Entry 8OM3 (electron microscopy, 2.87 A resolution); this record covers chains V and r of the 35 polymer chains in the assembly.

[Chain V]
Molecule: 37S ribosomal protein PET123, mitochondrial
Organism: Saccharomyces cerevisiae
Reference sequence: P17558 (RTPT_YEAST); residue numbers follow UniProt; this construct covers 1-318
Amino-acid sequence (318 residues; numbered 1 to 318; the number before each row is that of its first residue):
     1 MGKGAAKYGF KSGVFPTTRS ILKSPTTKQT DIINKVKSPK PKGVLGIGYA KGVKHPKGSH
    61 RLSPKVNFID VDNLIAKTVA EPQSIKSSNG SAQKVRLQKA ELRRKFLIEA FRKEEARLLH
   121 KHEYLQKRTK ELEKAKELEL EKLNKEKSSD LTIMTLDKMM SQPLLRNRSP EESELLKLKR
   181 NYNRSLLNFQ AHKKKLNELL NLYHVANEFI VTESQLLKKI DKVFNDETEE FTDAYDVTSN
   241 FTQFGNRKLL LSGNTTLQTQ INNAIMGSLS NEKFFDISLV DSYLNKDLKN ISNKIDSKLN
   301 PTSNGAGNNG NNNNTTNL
Not modelled in the structure: 1, 240-252, 301-318

[Chain r]
Molecule: 15S mitochondrial rRNA
Organism: Saccharomyces cerevisiae
Sequence (1647 nucleotides; numbered 1 to 1649; 2 numbers in that range are skipped by the numbering (no residue carries them; nothing is unmodelled there); the number before each row is that of its first residue):
     1 GUAAAAAAUU UAUAAGAAUA UGAUGUUGGU UCAGAUUAAG CGCUAAAUAA GGACAUGACA
    61 CAUGCGAAUC AUACGUUUAU UAUUGAUAAG AUAAUAAAUA UGUGGUGUAA ACGUGAGUAA
   121 UUUUAUUAGG AAUUAAUGAA CUAUAGAAUA AGCUAAAUAC UUAAUAUAUU AUUAUAUAAA
   181 AAUAAUUUAU AUAAUAAAAA GGAUAUAUAU AUAAUAUAUA UUUAUCUAUA GUCAAGCCAA
   241 UAAUGGUUUA GGUAGUAGGU UUAUUAAGAG UUAAACCUAG CCAACGAUCC AUAAUCGAUA
   301 AUGAAAGUUA GAACGAUCAC GUUGACUCUG AAAUAUAGUC AAUAUCUAUA AGAUACAGCA
   361 GUGAGGAAUA UUGGACAAUG AUCGAAAGAU UGAUCCAGUU ACUUAUUAGG AUGAUAUAUA
   421 AAAAUAUUUU AUUUUAUUUA UAAAUAUUAA AUAUUUAUAA UAAUAAUAAU AAUAAUAUAU
   481 AUAUAUAAAU UGAUUAAAAA UAAAAUCCAU AAAUAAUUAA AAUAAUGAUA UUAAUUACCA
   541 UAUAUAUUUU UAUAUGGAUA UAUAUAUUAA UAAUAAUAUU AAUUUUAUUA UUAUUAAUAA
   601 UAUAUUUUAA UAGUCCUGAC UAAUAUUUGU GCCAGCAGUC GCGGUAACAC AAAGAGGGCG
   661 AGCGUUAAUC AUAAUGGUUU AAAGGAUCCG UAGAAUGAAU UAUAUAUUAU AAUUUAGAGU
   721 UAAUAAAAU
   731 UAAUUAAAGA AUUAUAAUAG UAAAGAUGAA AUAAUAAUAA UAAUUAUAAG ACUAAUAUAU
   791 GUGAAAAUAU UAAUUAAAUA UUAACUGACA UUGAGGGAUU AAAACUAGAG UAGCGAAACG
   851 GAUUCGAUAC CCGUGUAGUU CUAGUAGUAA ACUAUGAAUA CAAUUAUUUA UA
   904 UAUAUAUUAU AUAUAAAUAA UAAAUGAAAA UGAAAGUAUU CCACCUGAAG AGUACGUUAG
   964 CAAUAAUGAA ACUCAAAACA AUAGACGGUU ACAGACUUAA GCAGUGGAGC AUGUUAUUUA
  1024 AUUCGAUAAU CCACGACUAA CCUUACCAUA UUUUGAAUAU UAUAAUAAUU AUUAUAAUUA
  1084 UUAUAUUACA GGCGUUACAU UGUUGUCUUU AGUUCGUGCU GCAAAGUUUU AGAUUAAGUU
  1144 CAUAAACGAA CAAAACUCCA UAUAUAUAAU UUUAAUUAUA UAUAAUUUUA UAUUAUUUAU
  1204 UAAUAUAAAG AAAGGAAUUA AGACAAAUCA UAAUGAUCCU UAUAAUAUGG GUAAUAGACG
  1264 UGCUAUAAUA AAAUGAUAAU AAAAUUAUAU AAAAUAUAUU UAAUUAUAUU UAAUUAAUAA
  1324 UAUAAAACAU UUUAAUUUUU AAUAUAUUUU UUUAUUAUAU AUUAAUAUGA AUUAUAAUCU
  1384 GAAAUUCGAU UAUAUGAAAA AAGAAUUGCU AGUAAUACGU AAAUUAGUAU GUUACGGUGA
  1444 AUAUUCUAAC UGUUUCGCAC UAAUCACUCA UCACGCGUUG AAACAUAUUA UUAUCUUAUU
  1504 AUUUAUAUAA UAUUUUUUAA UAAAUAUUAA UAAUUAUUAA UUUAUAUUUA UUUAUAUCAG
  1564 AAAUAAUAUG AAUUAAUGCG AAGUUGAAAU ACAGUUACCG UAGGGGAACC UGCGGUGGGC
  1624 UUAUAAAUAU CUUAAAUAUU CUUACA
Not modelled in the structure: 1-11, 168-193, 210-215, 423-475, 546-547, 561-602, 764-768, 909-911, 1075-1078, 1529-1536
Metal / ion sites: K+ site 1: U19, G28, G29; Mg2+ site 1 near A33 (its only coordinating residue here); Mg2+ site 2 near G40 (its only coordinating residue here); Mg2+ site 3: A55, U56, G115; K+ site 2: U72, A73, A385; Mg2+ site 4 near A110 (its only coordinating residue here); Mg2+ site 5 near G113 (its only coordinating residue here); K+ site 3: G113, C359; K+ site 4: G115, G117, A294; Mg2+ site 6: A116, G117, A294; Mg2+ site 7: U149, G201; Mg2+ site 8: A159, C160; 22 more K+ sites not listed; 56 more Mg2+ sites not listed

[How chain V and chain r interact]
Residue-residue contacts (68):
  Gly2(V) - U299(r)  hydrogen bond to the phosphate
  Gly2(V) - A300(r)  hydrogen bond to the phosphate
  Lys3(V) - A301(r)  base contact
  Lys3(V) - U302(r)  base contact
  Lys3(V) - G303(r)  hydrogen bond to the base
  Lys3(V) - A306(r)  phosphate contact
  Lys3(V) - G307(r)  hydrogen bond to the base
  Gly4(V) - A298(r)  phosphate contact
  Ala5(V) - A298(r)  sugar contact
  Tyr8(V) - A298(r)  stacking on the base
  Lys11(V) - A298(r)  sugar contact
  Ser12(V) - U299(r)  hydrogen bond to the phosphate
  Gly13(V) - A298(r)  hydrogen bond to the sugar
  Val14(V) - A298(r)  base contact
  Arg19(V) - C233(r)  salt bridge to the phosphate
  Arg19(V) - A234(r)  salt bridge to the phosphate
  Ile21(V) - U232(r)  phosphate contact
  Lys23(V) - U232(r)  salt bridge to the phosphate
  Lys23(V) - C233(r)  phosphate contact
  Leu45(V) - U705(r)  base contact
  Lys57(V) - U260(r)  salt bridge to the phosphate
  Lys57(V) - U261(r)  salt bridge to the phosphate
  Gly58(V) - A132(r)  sugar contact
  Ser59(V) - A132(r)  phosphate contact
  His60(V) - A132(r)  salt bridge to the phosphate
  His60(V) - U133(r)  stacking on the base
  Leu62(V) - U133(r)  base contact
  Ser63(V) - A131(r)  hydrogen bond to the phosphate
  Pro64(V) - A131(r)  phosphate contact
  Pro64(V) - U133(r)  base contact
  Leu74(V) - G231(r)  sugar contact
  Lys77(V) - A230(r)  sugar contact
  Thr78(V) - A143(r)  base contact
  Thr78(V) - A230(r)  hydrogen bond to the sugar
  Thr78(V) - G231(r)  hydrogen bond to the sugar
  Val79(V) - A143(r)  sugar contact
  Ala80(V) - A143(r)  hydrogen bond to the sugar
  Ala80(V) - U144(r)  sugar contact
  Glu81(V) - U144(r)  sugar contact
  Pro82(V) - U144(r)  phosphate contact
  Pro82(V) - A145(r)  phosphate contact
  Gln83(V) - U144(r)  phosphate contact
  Gln83(V) - A145(r)  hydrogen bond to the phosphate
  Gly90(V) - U221(r)  phosphate contact
  Gly90(V) - U222(r)  phosphate contact
  Ser91(V) - U222(r)  hydrogen bond to the phosphate
  Ala92(V) - U222(r)  hydrogen bond to the phosphate
  Ala92(V) - U223(r)  phosphate contact
  Gln93(V) - U221(r)  phosphate contact
  Gln93(V) - U222(r)  hydrogen bond to the phosphate
  Arg96(V) - U223(r)  salt bridge to the phosphate
  Ala100(V) - A143(r)  phosphate contact
  Ala100(V) - U144(r)  phosphate contact
  Arg103(V) - U142(r)  hydrogen bond to the phosphate
  Arg103(V) - A143(r)  salt bridge to the phosphate
  Arg104(V) - A143(r)  hydrogen bond to the phosphate
  Arg104(V) - U144(r)  salt bridge to the phosphate
  Leu164(V) - U701(r)  phosphate contact
  Arg168(V) - U714(r)  phosphate contact
  Arg168(V) - U715(r)  salt bridge to the phosphate
  Arg180(V) - A814(r)  phosphate contact
  Arg180(V) - C815(r)  salt bridge to the phosphate
  Asn183(V) - A813(r)  hydrogen bond to the phosphate
  Asn183(V) - A814(r)  hydrogen bond to the phosphate
  Arg184(V) - A813(r)  sugar contact
  Arg184(V) - A814(r)  sugar contact
  Leu187(V) - A813(r)  sugar contact
  Lys194(V) - U724(r)  salt bridge to the phosphate
Interface residues without a listed pair, chain V (52 interface residues in all): Ser84, Ser87, Lys99, Leu107, Leu165, Asn167, Asn188, Ala191, Lys195
Interface residues without a listed pair, chain r (40 interface residues in all): U229, U308, U700, U713, A722, A723, A725

[In short]
Chain V and chain r form an interface of 52 and 40 residues respectively, with 18 hydrogen bonds, 12 salt
bridges and 2 aromatic stacking contacts. Polar pairs include Lys3(V)-G303(r), Lys3(V)-G307(r) and
Gly13(V)-A298(r). U19(r), G28(r) and G29(r) coordinate K+ site 1.
Here chain V is 37S ribosomal protein PET123, mitochondrial and chain r is 15S mitochondrial rRNA, both from
Saccharomyces cerevisiae. Entry 8OM3 (Small subunit of yeast mitochondrial ribosome in complex with IF3/Aim23)
was determined by electron microscopy together with 8OM2 and 8OM4 from the same study.
